2I27 - chain N; structure by X-ray diffraction, 1.92 A resolution.

# Chain N
Name: New Antigen Receptor Ancestral
Organism: Ginglymostoma cirratum
Notes: fragment: variable domain
Reference sequence: Q8JGJ1 (Q8JGJ1_GINCI); aligned to UniProt positions 12-123 over residues 1-112 (the alignment contains insertions or deletions, so no single offset holds)
Chain sequence (121 residues; row label = number of the first residue in the row):
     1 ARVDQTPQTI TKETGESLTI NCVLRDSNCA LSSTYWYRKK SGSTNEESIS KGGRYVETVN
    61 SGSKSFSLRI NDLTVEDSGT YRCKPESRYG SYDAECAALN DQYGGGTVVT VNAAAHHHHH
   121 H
Not modelled in the structure: 1, 89-92, 115-121
Cystine bridges: Cys-22/Cys-83, Cys-29/Cys-96

# Overview
Chain N is New Antigen Receptor Ancestral (Ginglymostoma cirratum); the structure, Crystal Structure Analysis
of the Nurse Shark New Antigen Receptor Ancestral variable domain, was determined by X-ray diffraction,
deposited together with 2I24, 2I25 and 2I26.
